Entry 5NVV (X-ray diffraction, 2.10 A resolution); this record covers chains B and C of the 3 polymer chains in the assembly.

== Chain B ==
Molecule: Elongin-C
Organism: Homo sapiens
Reference sequence: Q15369 (ELOC_HUMAN); numbering as in UniProt (aligned over 17-112)
Amino-acid sequence (97 residues; row label = number of the first residue in the row):
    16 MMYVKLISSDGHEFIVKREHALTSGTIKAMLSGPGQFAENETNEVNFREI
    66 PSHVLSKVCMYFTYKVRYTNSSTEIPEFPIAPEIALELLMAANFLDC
Not modelled in the structure: 48-57
Construct notes: initiating methionine (16)

== Chain C ==
Molecule: Von Hippel-Lindau disease tumor suppressor
Organism: Homo sapiens
Reference sequence: P40337 (VHL_HUMAN); residues 54-213 here = UniProt positions 54-213
Amino-acid sequence (162 residues; each row starts with the number of its first residue):
    52 GSMEAGRPRPVLRSVNSREPSQVIFCNRSPRVVLPVWLNFDGEPQPYPTL
   102 PPGTGRRIHSYRGHLWLFRDAGTHDGLLVNQTELFVPSLNVDGQPIFANI
   152 TLPVYTLKERCLQVVRSLVKPENYRRLDIVRSLYEDLEDHPNVQKDLERL
   202 TQERIAHQRMGD
Not modelled in the structure: 52-61, 203-213
Construct notes: expression tag (52-53)
Modified positions: C77 (S-(dimethylarsenic)cysteine; CAS)
Residues lining bound ligands: 9BT ((2S,4R)-1-[(2S)-3,3-dimethyl-2-(2-oxidanylethanoylamino)butanoyl]-N-[[4-(4-methyl-1,3-thiazol-5-yl)phenyl]methyl]-4-oxidanyl-pyrrolidine-2-carboxamide): N67, R69, F76, P86, W88, F91, Y98, P99, L101, R107, I109, H110, S111, Y112, H115, W117
UniProt features mapped onto this chain:
  - region: T157 to V166 (Interaction with Elongin BC complex)
  - natural variant: L63 (L63P: In PCC), R64 (R64P: In PCC), S65 (S65A: In PCC; S65L: In VHLD; S65W: In VHLD), V66 to Q73 (deletion: In VHLD), S68 (S68W: In PCC and VHLD), E70 (E70K: In VHLD), V74 (V74G: In VHLD), I75 (deletion: In VHLD), F76 (F76I: In VHLD; F76L: In VHLD; F76S: In VHLD; deletion: In VHLD), N78 (N78H: In VHLD; N78S: In VHLD; N78T: In VHLD), R79 (R79P: In VHLD), S80 (S80I: In VHLD; S80N: In PCC and VHLD; S80R: In VHLD), 64 further natural variant entries in UniProt
  - mutagenesis: Y98 (Y98N: No interaction with HIF1A. No HIF1A degradation)
What the authors report for this chain:
  - binding site for 9BT: Y112

== Interface between chain B and chain C ==
Pairs across the interface (30; chain B residue first):
  Y76(B) - Y156(C)  hydrogen bond (side chain-backbone)
  Y76(B) - T157(C)
  Y76(B) - L158(C)  hydrogen bond (side chain-backbone)
  Y83(B) - V155(C)
  S86(B) - Q132(C)  hydrogen bond (backbone-side chain)
  S87(B) - Q132(C)
  E89(B) - R79(C)
  I90(B) - L153(C)
  P91(B) - L153(C)
  E92(B) - P81(C)
  E92(B) - R82(C)  salt bridge
  E92(B) - L153(C)
  E92(B) - R161(C)  salt bridge
  F93(B) - L158(C)  hydrophobic
  F93(B) - R161(C)  hydrogen bond (backbone-side chain)
  I95(B) - R161(C)
  I95(B) - C162(C)  hydrophobic
  P97(B) - L169(C)  hydrophobic
  A100(B) - V165(C)  hydrophobic
  L103(B) - C162(C)  hydrophobic
  L104(B) - K159(C)
  L104(B) - C162(C)
  L104(B) - L163(C)  hydrophobic
  L104(B) - L184(C)  hydrophobic
  A107(B) - K159(C)
  N108(B) - K159(C)  hydrogen bond
  N108(B) - L184(C)
  C112(B) - T157(C)
  C112(B) - L158(C)  hydrogen bond (backbone-backbone)
  C112(B) - K159(C)  hydrogen bond (backbone-backbone)
Interface residues without a listed pair, chain B (23 interface residues in all): V73, Y79, K80, T84, L101, M105
Interface residues without a listed pair, chain C (23 interface residues in all): P154, Q164, V166, L178, D179, I180, D187

== In short ==
Chain B and chain C each contribute 23 residues to their interface, with 7 hydrogen bonds and 2 salt bridges.
Polar contacts include E92(B)-R82(C), E92(B)-R161(C) and Y76(B)-Y156(C). Ligands of chain C: compound 9BT.
UniProt lists one mutagenesis site on chain C. From the paper: a binding site for 9BT at Y112(C).
Chain B is Elongin-C and chain C is Von Hippel-Lindau disease tumor suppressor, both from Homo sapiens; the
structure, pVHL:EloB:EloC in complex with
(2S,4R)-4-hydroxy-1-((S)-2-(2-hydroxyacetamido)-3,3-dimethylbutanoyl)-N-(4-(4-methylthiazol-5-yl)benzyl)pyrrolidine-2-carboxamide
(ligand 3), was determined by X-ray diffraction, deposited together with 5NVW, 5NVX, 5NVY, 5NVZ, 5NW0, 5NW1
and 5NW2.
